2RK3 - chain A; structure by X-ray diffraction, 1.05 A resolution.

Chain A:
Name: Protein DJ-1
Organism: Homo sapiens
UniProt: Q99497 (PARK7_HUMAN); residues 1-189 here = UniProt positions 1-189
Chain sequence (197 residues; row label = number of the first residue in the row):
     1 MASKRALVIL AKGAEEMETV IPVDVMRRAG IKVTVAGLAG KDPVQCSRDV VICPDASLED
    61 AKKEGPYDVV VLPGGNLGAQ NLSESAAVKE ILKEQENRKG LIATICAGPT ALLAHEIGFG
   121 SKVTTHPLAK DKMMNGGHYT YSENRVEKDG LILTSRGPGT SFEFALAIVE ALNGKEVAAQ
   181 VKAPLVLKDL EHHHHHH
Disordered / not traced: 1, 189-197
Sequence notes: engineered mutation Thr104 (Ala in Q99497); expression tag (190-197)
Swiss-Prot annotation at these positions:
  - active site: Cys106 (Nucleophile), His126
  - site: Asp149, Gly150 (Cleavage)
  - modified residue: Ala2 (N-acetylalanine), Tyr67 (Phosphotyrosine), Cys106 (Cysteine sulfinic acid (-SO2H)), Lys148 (N6-acetyllysine), Lys182 (N6-succinyllysine)
  - lipidation (S-palmitoyl cysteine): Cys46, Cys53, Cys106
  - cross-link: Lys130 (Glycyl lysine isopeptide (Lys-Gly) (interchain with G-Cter in SUMO))
What the authors report for this chain:
  - disease-associated variants - A104T (Tm 58.7 degC): decreased stability
  - disease-associated variants - A104T: unchanged binding to exist as dimers in solution
  - conformationally variable residues (order/disorder transition): Leu72, Thr104, Leu112
  - contacts within the chain: Leu72-Thr104

Summary:
From UniProt: active-site residues Cys106 and His126. From the paper: A104T reduces stability; conformational
variability at Leu72, Thr104 and Leu112.
Chain A is Protein DJ-1 (Homo sapiens); the structure, Structure of A104T DJ-1, was determined by X-ray
diffraction, deposited together with 2RK4, 2RK6, 3B36, 3B38 and 3B3A.
